Entry 4A3K (X-ray diffraction, 3.50 A resolution); this record covers chains B and P of the 15 polymer chains in the assembly.

# Chain B
Name: DNA-directed RNA polymerase II subunit RPB2
From: Saccharomyces cerevisiae
Notes: EC 2.7.7.6
Reference sequence: P08518 (RPB2_YEAST); residues 1-1224 here = UniProt positions 1-1224
Chain sequence (1224 residues; row label = number of the first residue in the row):
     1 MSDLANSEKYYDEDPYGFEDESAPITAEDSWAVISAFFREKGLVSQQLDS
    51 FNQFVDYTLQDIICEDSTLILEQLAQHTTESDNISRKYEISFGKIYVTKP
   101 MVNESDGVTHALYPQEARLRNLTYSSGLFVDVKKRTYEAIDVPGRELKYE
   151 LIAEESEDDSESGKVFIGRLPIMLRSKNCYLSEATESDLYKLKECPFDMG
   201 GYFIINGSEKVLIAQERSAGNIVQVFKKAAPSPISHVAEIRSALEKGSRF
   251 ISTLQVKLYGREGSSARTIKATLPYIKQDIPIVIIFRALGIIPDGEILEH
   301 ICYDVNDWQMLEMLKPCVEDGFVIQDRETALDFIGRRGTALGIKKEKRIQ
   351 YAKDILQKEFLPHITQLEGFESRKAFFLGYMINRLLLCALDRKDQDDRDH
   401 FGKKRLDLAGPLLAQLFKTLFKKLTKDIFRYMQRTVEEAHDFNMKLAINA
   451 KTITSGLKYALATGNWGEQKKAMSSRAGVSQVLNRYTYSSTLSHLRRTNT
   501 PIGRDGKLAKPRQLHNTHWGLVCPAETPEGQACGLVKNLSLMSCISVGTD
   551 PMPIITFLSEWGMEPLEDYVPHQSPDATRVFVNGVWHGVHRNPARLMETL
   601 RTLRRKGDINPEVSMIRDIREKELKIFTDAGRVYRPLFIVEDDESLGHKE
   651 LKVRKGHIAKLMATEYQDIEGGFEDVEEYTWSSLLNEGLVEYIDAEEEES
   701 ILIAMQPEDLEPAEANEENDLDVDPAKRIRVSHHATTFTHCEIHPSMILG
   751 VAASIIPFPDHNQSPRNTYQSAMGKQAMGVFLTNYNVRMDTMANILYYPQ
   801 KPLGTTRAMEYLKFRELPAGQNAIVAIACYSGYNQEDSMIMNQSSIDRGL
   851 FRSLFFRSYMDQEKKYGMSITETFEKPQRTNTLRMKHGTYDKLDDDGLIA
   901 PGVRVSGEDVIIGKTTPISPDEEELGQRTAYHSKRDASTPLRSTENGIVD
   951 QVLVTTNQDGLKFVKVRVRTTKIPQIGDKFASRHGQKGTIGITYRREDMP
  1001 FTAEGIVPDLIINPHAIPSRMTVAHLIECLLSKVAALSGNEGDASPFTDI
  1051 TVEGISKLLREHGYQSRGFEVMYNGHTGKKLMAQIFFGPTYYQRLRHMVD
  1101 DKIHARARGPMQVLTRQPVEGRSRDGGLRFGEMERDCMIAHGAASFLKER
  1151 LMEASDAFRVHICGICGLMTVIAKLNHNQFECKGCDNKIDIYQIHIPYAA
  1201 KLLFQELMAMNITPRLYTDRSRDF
Not modelled in the structure: 1-19, 71-89, 135-163, 438-445, 503-508, 669-677, 716-721, 920-932
Bound ions: Zn2+: Cys1163, Cys1166, Cys1182, Cys1185

# Chain P
Molecule: 7-nt RNA strand
Sequence (7 nucleotides; row label = number of the first residue in the row):
     4 ACCAGGA
Bound ions: Mg2+: A10 (shared with 3 residues of chain A)

# Chain B / chain P interface
Contacting residue pairs (11; chain B residue first):
  Ala477(B) - C5(P)  sugar contact
  Gln481(B) - C6(P)  phosphate contact
  Gln481(B) - A7(P)  sugar contact
  Arg497(B) - G8(P)  salt bridge to the phosphate
  Gln776(B) - G8(P)  hydrogen bond to the sugar
  Gln776(B) - G9(P)  hydrogen bond to the phosphate
  Lys979(B) - G9(P)  hydrogen bond to the phosphate
  Lys979(B) - A10(P)  salt bridge to the phosphate
  Lys987(B) - A10(P)  phosphate contact
  His1097(B) - G9(P)  sugar contact
  Lys1102(B) - G9(P)  sugar contact
Interface residues without a listed pair, chain B (12 interface residues in all): Gly478, Tyr486, Glu529, Ala772

# Summary
12 residues of chain B and 6 residues of chain P are in contact; the contacts include 3 hydrogen bonds and 2
salt bridges. Polar pairs include Gln776(B)-G8(P), Gln776(B)-G9(P) and Lys979(B)-G9(P). The Zn2+ site is built
by Cys1163(B), Cys1166(B), Cys1182(B) and Cys1185(B).
Here chain B is DNA-directed RNA polymerase II subunit RPB2 (Saccharomyces cerevisiae) and chain P is a 7-nt
RNA strand. Entry 4A3K (RNA Polymerase II initial transcribing complex with a 7nt DNA-RNA hybrid) was
determined by X-ray diffraction (same publication as 4A3B, 4A3C, 4A3D, 4A3E, 4A3F, 4A3G and 4 further
entries).
